PDB entry 6RE9 | electron microscopy, 3.90 A resolution | chains R and S of the 31 polymer chains in the assembly

[Chain R]
Molecule: Mitochondrial ATP synthase subunit delta
Organism: Polytomella sp. Pringsheim 198.80
UniProtKB: D7P7X6 (D7P7X6_9CHLO); residue numbers follow UniProt; this construct covers 1-199
Sequence (199 residues; row label = number of the first residue in the row):
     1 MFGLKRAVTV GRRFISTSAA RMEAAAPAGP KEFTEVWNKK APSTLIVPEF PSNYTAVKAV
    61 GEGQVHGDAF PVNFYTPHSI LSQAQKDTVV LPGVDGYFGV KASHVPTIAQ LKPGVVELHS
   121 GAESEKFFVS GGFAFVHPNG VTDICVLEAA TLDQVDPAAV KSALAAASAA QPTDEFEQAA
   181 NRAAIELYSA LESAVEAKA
Disordered / not traced: 1-22

[Chain S]
Molecule: ATP synthase gamma chain, mitochondrial
Organism: Polytomella sp. Pringsheim 198.80
UniProtKB: Q4LDE7 (Q4LDE7_9CHLO); numbering as in UniProt (aligned over 1-317)
Sequence (317 residues; numbered 1 to 317; the number before each row is that of its first residue):
     1 MALRKAVLSL GLSQGVAAEA VLGSGMFNAV QHESVRYASN QAVKQRIRAI KNIGKITKAM
    61 KMVAASKMKN AQIAVEQSRG LVDPFVRLFG DFPAVNSNKS VVVAVTSDKG LCGGLNSNIT
   121 KYTRATLATT ESEGKDVVVV SIGDKGRSQL TRIESQRYQL AIADTYKVRV TFGQASLIVE
   181 ELIKHNPQSY QILFNKFRSA ISFKPTVATI LSPDLLEKQL EDVTGNSLDA YDIEASHERS
   241 DVLRDLTEFH LGVTLYNAML ENNCSEHASR MSAMENSTKS AGEMLGKLTL DYNRKRQATI
   301 TTELIEIIAG ASALMDE
Disordered / not traced: 1-38, 316-317

[Chain R / chain S interface]
Pairs across the interface (96):
  Glu23(R) - Gln219(S)
  Glu23(R) - Asp222(S)
  Glu23(R) - Thr224(S)  hydrogen bond (side chain-backbone)
  Ala24(R) - Asp222(S)
  Ala26(R) - Ala94(S)
  Ala26(R) - Leu220(S)
  Ala28(R) - Phe92(S)
  Ala28(R) - Ala94(S)
  Gly29(R) - Asp91(S)
  Gly29(R) - Pro93(S)
  Phe33(R) - Pro93(S)  hydrophobic
  Phe33(R) - Thr126(S)
  Phe33(R) - Thr129(S)
  Val36(R) - Thr129(S)
  Trp37(R) - Tyr122(S)  hydrophobic
  Trp37(R) - Ala125(S)  hydrogen bond (side chain-backbone)
  Trp37(R) - Thr126(S)
  Trp37(R) - Thr129(S)
  Lys40(R) - Ala128(S)
  Lys40(R) - Thr129(S)  hydrogen bond (side chain-backbone)
  Ala41(R) - Ala125(S)  hydrophobic
  Pro42(R) - Ala125(S)
  Leu45(R) - Lys121(S)
  Leu45(R) - Tyr122(S)
  Ile46(R) - Tyr122(S)  hydrogen bond (backbone-side chain)
  Pro48(R) - Tyr122(S)
  Pro48(R) - Pro205(S)
  Pro48(R) - Val207(S)  hydrophobic
  Glu49(R) - Lys204(S)
  Glu49(R) - Pro205(S)  hydrogen bond (backbone-backbone)
  Glu49(R) - Thr206(S)
  Glu49(R) - Val207(S)  hydrogen bond (backbone-backbone)
  Phe50(R) - Asp91(S)
  Phe50(R) - Pro93(S)  hydrophobic
  Phe50(R) - Val207(S)
  Pro51(R) - Val86(S)
  Pro51(R) - Asp91(S)
  Pro51(R) - Val207(S)
  Ser52(R) - Asp91(S)  hydrogen bond (backbone-side chain)
  Tyr54(R) - Lys196(S)
  Tyr54(R) - Arg198(S)
  Tyr54(R) - Thr206(S)
  Thr55(R) - Asp83(S)
  Thr55(R) - Val86(S)
  Val57(R) - Arg87(S)  hydrogen bond (backbone-side chain)
  Lys58(R) - Arg87(S)
  Ala59(R) - Arg87(S)
  Ala59(R) - Tyr231(S)
  Tyr75(R) - Gly80(S)
  Tyr75(R) - Leu81(S)  hydrophobic
  Tyr75(R) - Asp83(S)
  Tyr75(R) - Pro84(S)
  Thr76(R) - Leu81(S)
  Pro77(R) - Ser78(S)  hydrogen bond (backbone-side chain)
  Pro77(R) - Leu81(S)
  Pro77(R) - Phe172(S)  hydrophobic
  Pro77(R) - Tyr256(S)
  His78(R) - Gln77(S)
  His78(R) - Tyr256(S)
  Ser79(R) - Gln77(S)
  Ile80(R) - Glu76(S)
  Ile80(R) - Gln77(S)  hydrogen bond (backbone-side chain)
  Ile80(R) - Gly80(S)
  Val94(R) - Glu234(S)
  Val94(R) - Ala235(S)
  Val94(R) - Ser236(S)
  Asp95(R) - Glu234(S)
  Asp95(R) - Ala235(S)
  Pro106(R) - Ala230(S)
  Pro106(R) - Tyr231(S)
  Pro106(R) - Asp232(S)  hydrogen bond (backbone-backbone)
  Thr107(R) - Tyr231(S)
  Thr107(R) - Asp232(S)
  Ile108(R) - Leu228(S)  hydrophobic
  Ile108(R) - Tyr231(S)  hydrophobic
  Ile108(R) - Asp232(S)  hydrogen bond (backbone-backbone)
  Ile108(R) - Ile233(S)
  Ile108(R) - Glu234(S)  hydrogen bond (backbone-backbone)
  Ala109(R) - Glu234(S)
  Gln110(R) - Glu234(S)
  Gln110(R) - Asp245(S)
  Phe133(R) - Val242(S)  hydrophobic
  Phe133(R) - Asp245(S)
  Phe133(R) - Leu246(S)  hydrophobic
  Phe135(R) - Leu246(S)  hydrophobic
  Val136(R) - Tyr231(S)
  His137(R) - Arg87(S)
  His137(R) - Leu88(S)
  His137(R) - Tyr231(S)
  Pro138(R) - Tyr231(S)
  Asp143(R) - Pro84(S)
  Asp143(R) - Arg87(S)  salt bridge
  Cys145(R) - Leu81(S)  hydrophobic
  Cys145(R) - Pro84(S)  hydrophobic
  Leu147(R) - Phe172(S)  hydrophobic
  Leu147(R) - Phe249(S)  hydrophobic
Other interface residues (no listed pair), chain R (47 interface residues in all): Pro30, Asn73, Val146
Other interface residues (no listed pair), chain S (51 interface residues in all): Phe85, Val95, Asn96, Ser132, Ala208, Val223, Gly225

[Summary]
47 residues of chain R and 51 residues of chain S are in contact, with 13 hydrogen bonds and 1 salt bridge.
Among the polar pairs are Asp143(R)-Arg87(S), Glu23(R)-Thr224(S) and Trp37(R)-Ala125(S).
Chain R is Mitochondrial ATP synthase subunit delta and chain S is ATP synthase gamma chain, mitochondrial,
both from Polytomella sp. Pringsheim 198.80; the structure, Cryo-EM structure of Polytomella F-ATP synthase,
Rotary substate 2D, monomer-masked refinement, was determined by electron microscopy, deposited together with
6RD4, 6RD5, 6RD6, 6RD7, 6RD8, 6RD9 and 46 further entries.
